PDB entry 7YL7 | electron microscopy, 3.30 A resolution | chains F and B of the 12 polymer chains in the assembly

# Chain F (and B)
Molecule: Islet amyloid polypeptide
Notes: chain B of this document is another copy of the same molecule, construct and numbering; everything in this record applies to it too
Reference sequence: P10997 (IAPP_HUMAN); residues 1-37 here correspond to UniProt positions 34-70 (UniProt number = residue number + 33)
Sequence (37 residues; each row starts with the number of its first residue):
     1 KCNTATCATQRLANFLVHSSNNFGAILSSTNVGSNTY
Modified residues: Y37 (L-tyrosinamide; TYC)
Disulfides: C2-C7

# How chain F and chain B interact
Contacting residue pairs - 75 pairs, chain F then chain B:
  K1(F) - K1(B)
  K1(F) - C2(B)  hydrogen bond (backbone-backbone)
  K1(F) - N3(B)
  C2(F) - C2(B)  hydrogen bond (backbone-backbone)
  N3(F) - C2(B)  hydrogen bond (backbone-backbone)
  N3(F) - N3(B)
  T4(F) - N3(B)  hydrogen bond (side chain-backbone)
  T4(F) - T4(B)
  A5(F) - T4(B)  hydrogen bond (backbone-backbone)
  A5(F) - A5(B)
  A5(F) - T6(B)
  T6(F) - T6(B)  hydrogen bond (backbone-backbone)
  T6(F) - C7(B)  hydrogen bond (backbone-backbone)
  C7(F) - C7(B)
  A8(F) - C7(B)  hydrogen bond (backbone-backbone)
  A8(F) - A8(B)
  A8(F) - T9(B)  hydrogen bond (backbone-backbone)
  T9(F) - T9(B)  hydrogen bond (side chain-backbone)
  Q10(F) - T9(B)  hydrogen bond (backbone-backbone)
  Q10(F) - Q10(B)  hydrogen bond
  Q10(F) - R11(B)  hydrogen bond (backbone-backbone)
  R11(F) - R11(B)
  L12(F) - R11(B)  hydrogen bond (backbone-backbone)
  L12(F) - L12(B)  hydrogen bond (backbone-backbone)
  L12(F) - A13(B)
  A13(F) - L12(B)
  A13(F) - A13(B)
  N14(F) - A13(B)  hydrogen bond (backbone-backbone)
  N14(F) - N14(B)  hydrogen bond
  N14(F) - F15(B)  hydrogen bond (backbone-backbone)
  F15(F) - F15(B)
  L16(F) - F15(B)  hydrogen bond (backbone-backbone)
  L16(F) - L16(B)
  L16(F) - V17(B)  hydrogen bond (backbone-backbone)
  V17(F) - V17(B)
  H18(F) - V17(B)  hydrogen bond (backbone-backbone)
  H18(F) - H18(B)
  H18(F) - S19(B)  hydrogen bond (backbone-backbone)
  S19(F) - S19(B)
  S20(F) - S19(B)  hydrogen bond (backbone-backbone)
  S20(F) - S20(B)
  S20(F) - N21(B)  hydrogen bond (backbone-backbone)
  N21(F) - N21(B)
  N22(F) - N21(B)
  N22(F) - N22(B)
  N22(F) - F23(B)  hydrogen bond (backbone-backbone)
  N22(F) - A25(B)
  N22(F) - I26(B)
  G24(F) - A25(B)
  A25(F) - A25(B)
  I26(F) - A25(B)  hydrogen bond (backbone-backbone)
  I26(F) - I26(B)
  I26(F) - L27(B)  hydrogen bond (backbone-backbone)
  L27(F) - L27(B)
  S28(F) - L27(B)  hydrogen bond (backbone-backbone)
  S28(F) - S28(B)
  S28(F) - S29(B)  hydrogen bond (backbone-backbone)
  S29(F) - S29(B)
  T30(F) - S29(B)
  T30(F) - T30(B)
  T30(F) - N31(B)  hydrogen bond (backbone-backbone)
  N31(F) - N31(B)  hydrogen bond
  V32(F) - N31(B)  hydrogen bond (backbone-backbone)
  V32(F) - V32(B)
  V32(F) - G33(B)  hydrogen bond (backbone-backbone)
  G33(F) - N35(B)  hydrogen bond (backbone-side chain)
  S34(F) - N31(B)
  S34(F) - S34(B)
  S34(F) - N35(B)
  N35(F) - S34(B)  hydrogen bond (backbone-backbone)
  N35(F) - N35(B)
  N35(F) - T36(B)
  T36(F) - T36(B)
  Y37(F) - T36(B)  hydrogen bond (backbone-backbone)
  Y37(F) - Y37(B)
Interface residues without a listed pair, chain F (37 interface residues in all): F23
Interface residues without a listed pair, chain B (37 interface residues in all): G24

# In short
Chain F and chain B each contribute 37 residues to their interface, with 36 hydrogen bonds. Among the polar
pairs are T4(F)-N3(B), T9(F)-T9(B) and Q10(F)-Q10(B).
Both chains are Islet amyloid polypeptide. Entry 7YL7 (Structure of hIAPP-TF-type3) was determined by electron
microscopy together with 7YKW, 7YL0 and 7YL3 from the same study.
